4HDA - chain A; structure by X-ray diffraction, 2.60 A resolution.

Chain A:
Molecule: NAD-dependent protein deacylase sirtuin-5, mitochondrial
Organism: Homo sapiens
Notes: EC 3.5.1.-
Reference sequence: Q9NXA8 (SIR5_HUMAN); residues 34-302 here = UniProt positions 34-302
Amino-acid sequence (275 residues; each row starts with the number of its first residue):
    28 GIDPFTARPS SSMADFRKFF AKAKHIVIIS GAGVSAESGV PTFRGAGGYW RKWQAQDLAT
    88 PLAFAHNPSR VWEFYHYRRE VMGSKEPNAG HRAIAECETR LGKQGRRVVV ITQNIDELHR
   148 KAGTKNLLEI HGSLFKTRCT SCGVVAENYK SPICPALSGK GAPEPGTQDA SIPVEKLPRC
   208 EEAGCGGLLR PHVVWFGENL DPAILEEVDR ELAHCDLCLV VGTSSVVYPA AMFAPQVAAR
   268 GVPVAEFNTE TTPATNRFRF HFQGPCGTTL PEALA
Disordered / not traced: 28-34, 302
Sequence notes: expression tag (28-33)
Metal / ion sites: Zn2+: C166, C169, C207, C212
Swiss-Prot annotation at these positions:
  - active site: H158 (Proton acceptor)
  - binding site (NAD(+)): Q140 to D143, G249 to S251, N275 to E277, C293
  - binding site (substrate): Y102, R105
  - binding site (Zn(2+)): C166, C169, C207, C212
  - mutagenesis: T69 (T69A: Abolishes enzyme activity), Y102 (Y102F: Increases the KM for desuccinylation), R105 (R105M: Increases the KM for desuccinylation. Does not affect deacetylase activity), H158 (H158A: Abolishes desuccinylation and deglutarylation activity)
Reported in the primary citation:
  - catalytic residues: H158
  - binding site for Fluor-de-Lys peptide: R71, Y255
  - binding site for resveratrol: R71, G72, Q83, T278, T279
  - mutagenesis - G72Y, A73F, T278DEL/T279DEL, T279G, T279K, T279DEL: decreased catalytic activity

Overview:
C166, C169, C207 and C212 form the Zn2+ site. UniProt lists active-site residue H158, 11 NAD+-binding
residues, substrate-binding residues Y102 and R105 and 4 Zn2+-binding residues. From the paper: the catalytic
residue H158; G72Y, A73F and T278DEL/T279DEL, among others, reduce catalytic activity; 6 substitutions were
tested in all.
Chain A is NAD-dependent protein deacylase sirtuin-5, mitochondrial (Homo sapiens); the structure, Crystal
structure of human Sirt5 in complex with Fluor-de-Lys peptide and resveratrol, was determined by X-ray
diffraction (same publication as 4HD8).
